PDB entry 4ZOH | X-ray diffraction, 2.20 A resolution | chains A and B of the 3 polymer chains in the assembly

[Chain A]
Name: Putative oxidoreductase molybdopterin-binding subunit
From: Sulfolobus tokodaii (strain DSM 16993 / JCM 10545 / NBRC 100140 / 7)
UniProt: Q96Y29 (Q96Y29_SULTO); numbering as in UniProt (aligned over 1-706)
Amino-acid sequence (706 residues; each row starts with the number of its first residue):
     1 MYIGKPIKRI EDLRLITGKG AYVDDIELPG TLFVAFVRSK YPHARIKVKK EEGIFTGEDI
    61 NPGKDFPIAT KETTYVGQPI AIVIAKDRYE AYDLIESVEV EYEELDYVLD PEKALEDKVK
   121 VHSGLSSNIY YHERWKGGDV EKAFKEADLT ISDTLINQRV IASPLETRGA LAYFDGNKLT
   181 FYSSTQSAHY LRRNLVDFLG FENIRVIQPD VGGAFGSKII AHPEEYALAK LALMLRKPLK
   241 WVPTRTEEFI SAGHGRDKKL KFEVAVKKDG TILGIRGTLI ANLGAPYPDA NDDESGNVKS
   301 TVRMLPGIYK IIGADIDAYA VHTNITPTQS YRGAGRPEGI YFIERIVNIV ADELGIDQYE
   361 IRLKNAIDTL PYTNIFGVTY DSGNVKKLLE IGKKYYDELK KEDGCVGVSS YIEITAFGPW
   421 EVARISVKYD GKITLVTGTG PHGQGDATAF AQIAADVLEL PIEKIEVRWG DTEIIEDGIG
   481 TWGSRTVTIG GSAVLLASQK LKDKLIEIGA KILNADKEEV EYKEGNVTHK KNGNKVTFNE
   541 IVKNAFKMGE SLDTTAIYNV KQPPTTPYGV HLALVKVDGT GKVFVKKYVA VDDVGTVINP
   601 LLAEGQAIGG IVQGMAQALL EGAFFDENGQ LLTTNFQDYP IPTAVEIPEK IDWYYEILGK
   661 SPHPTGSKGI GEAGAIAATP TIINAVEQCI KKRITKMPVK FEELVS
Disordered / not traced: 517-520, 706
Disulfides: Cys-405/Cys-689
Ligand contacts: pterin cytosine dinucleotide (MCN): Gly-213, Ala-214, Phe-215, Gly-216, Arg-332, His-442, Gly-443, Gln-444, Gly-445, Asp-446, Ala-449, Thr-481, Trp-482, Gly-483, Ser-484, Arg-485, Thr-486, Val-487, Thr-488, Val-594, Thr-596, Val-597, Ile-598, Asn-599, Leu-602, Ala-603, Gln-606, Ser-667, Lys-668, Gly-669, Ile-670, Gly-671, Glu-672
What the authors report for this chain:
  - binding site for pentaethylene glycol: Tyr-190, Ile-219, Asp-292, Asp-293, Gly-296, Asn-297, Phe-417
  - catalytic residues: Glu-672
  - specificity-determining residues: Ile-219, Ser-330, Ala-334 (proposed by the authors, not directly observed)
  - self-association interface (contacts with another copy of this molecule): Phe-546 to Asp-553

[Chain B]
Name: Putative oxidoreductase FAD-binding subunit
From: Sulfolobus tokodaii (strain DSM 16993 / JCM 10545 / NBRC 100140 / 7)
UniProt: Q974U9 (Q974U9_SULTO); residue numbers follow UniProt; this construct covers 1-278
Amino-acid sequence (278 residues; each row starts with the number of its first residue):
     1 MYPPKFGYVI PDNLNEALEF LEEHQDARPL AGGHSLIPML KLRLIRPSYI VEIRRFSNLS
    61 YITKDGNLYK IGALTTHYNI SKSSIPLLSE TASNIGDPQV RNMGTIGGSI SHLDPSADYP
   121 AALIAMDAKV KITSRKGDRV VNFKSFAKDM FTPDLNPGEL VTEIQVPTFE GYKFSYQKLE
   181 RRAGDFAIVG VALLLKLSGD VIEDVRIGLT AVNNVAVRAK GAEEELLGKR LNDEIIEKAA
   241 TRAMESANPT SDLRGSAEYK KKMVKVLTKR AIITALKR
Disordered / not traced: 252-254, 278
Ligand contacts: FAD (flavin-adenine dinucleotide): Arg-28, Pro-29, Leu-30, Ala-31, Gly-32, Gly-33, His-34, Ser-35, Leu-36, Pro-38, Ile-53, Ala-73, His-77, Asn-94, Ile-95, Gly-96, Asp-97, Val-100, Gly-104, Thr-105, Gly-107, Gly-108, Ser-109, Ser-111, His-112, Ala-117, Asp-118, Leu-155, Glu-159, Leu-160, Val-161, Lys-178, Gly-184, Asp-185, Phe-186

[Interface between chain A and chain B]
Contacting residue pairs - 39 pairs, chain A then chain B:
  Arg-88(A) with Tyr-2(B)
  Tyr-89(A) with Tyr-2(B), hydrophobic; Pro-3(B); Arg-43(B)
  Tyr-92(A) with Tyr-2(B), hydrophobic
  Asp-93(A) with Lys-5(B); Arg-43(B), salt bridge
  Glu-96(A) with Arg-43(B), salt bridge; Arg-46(B), salt bridge
  Thr-244(A) with Met-1(B)
  Asp-578(A) with Arg-270(B), salt bridge
  Gly-579(A) with Met-263(B); Val-266(B)
  Thr-580(A) with Leu-179(B); Tyr-259(B), hydrogen bond (backbone-side chain); Met-263(B); Val-266(B); Leu-267(B); Arg-270(B)
  Lys-582(A) with Glu-180(B), hydrogen bond (side chain-backbone); Arg-181(B)
  Leu-620(A) with Arg-181(B)
  Phe-636(A) with Arg-182(B), hydrogen bond (backbone-side chain)
  Gln-637(A) with Arg-182(B), hydrogen bond (backbone-side chain)
  Pro-640(A) with Arg-181(B); Arg-182(B)
  Ile-641(A) with Arg-182(B), hydrogen bond (backbone-side chain)
  Thr-643(A) with Ala-183(B)
  Val-645(A) with Ala-183(B), hydrophobic
  Glu-646(A) with Arg-182(B); Ala-183(B), hydrogen bond (side chain-backbone)
  Phe-701(A) with Glu-180(B); Arg-181(B); Tyr-259(B)
  Glu-702(A) with Gly-255(B); Ser-256(B), hydrogen bond (side chain-backbone); Tyr-259(B)
  Val-705(A) with Lys-262(B); Met-263(B), hydrophobic
Interface residues without a listed pair, chain A (23 interface residues in all): Asp-638, Pro-642
Interface residues without a listed pair, chain B (21 interface residues in all): Phe-186, Ile-188

[In short]
23 residues of chain A face 21 of chain B across their interface; the contacts include 7 hydrogen bonds and 4
salt bridges. Polar pairs include Asp-93(A)/Arg-43(B), Glu-96(A)/Arg-43(B) and Glu-96(A)/Arg-46(B). Ligands of
chain A: pterin cytosine dinucleotide. The paper reports the catalytic residue Glu-672(A); a binding site for
pentaethylene glycol at Tyr-190(A), Ile-219(A) and Asp-292(A) among others.
Here chain A is Putative oxidoreductase molybdopterin-binding subunit and chain B is Putative oxidoreductase
FAD-binding subunit, both from Sulfolobus tokodaii (strain DSM 16993 / JCM 10545 / NBRC 100140 / 7). Entry
4ZOH (Crystal structure of glyceraldehyde oxidoreductase) was determined by X-ray diffraction.
